PDB entry 6PWU | electron microscopy, 6.20 A resolution (low resolution: residue-level contacts below are approximate; hydrogen-bond / salt-bridge calls are withheld) | chains A and H of the 5 polymer chains in the assembly

== Chain A ==
Protein: Envelope glycoprotein gp160
From: Human immunodeficiency virus 1
UniProt: Q71014 (Q71014_9HIV1); the author numbering skips numbers that UniProt does not, so the offset changes along the chain: 31-502 = UniProt 28-499; 1361-1717 = UniProt 500-856
Amino-acid sequence (858 residues; row label = number of the first residue in the row; note: 858 numbers in that range are skipped by the numbering (no residue carries them; nothing is unmodelled there)):
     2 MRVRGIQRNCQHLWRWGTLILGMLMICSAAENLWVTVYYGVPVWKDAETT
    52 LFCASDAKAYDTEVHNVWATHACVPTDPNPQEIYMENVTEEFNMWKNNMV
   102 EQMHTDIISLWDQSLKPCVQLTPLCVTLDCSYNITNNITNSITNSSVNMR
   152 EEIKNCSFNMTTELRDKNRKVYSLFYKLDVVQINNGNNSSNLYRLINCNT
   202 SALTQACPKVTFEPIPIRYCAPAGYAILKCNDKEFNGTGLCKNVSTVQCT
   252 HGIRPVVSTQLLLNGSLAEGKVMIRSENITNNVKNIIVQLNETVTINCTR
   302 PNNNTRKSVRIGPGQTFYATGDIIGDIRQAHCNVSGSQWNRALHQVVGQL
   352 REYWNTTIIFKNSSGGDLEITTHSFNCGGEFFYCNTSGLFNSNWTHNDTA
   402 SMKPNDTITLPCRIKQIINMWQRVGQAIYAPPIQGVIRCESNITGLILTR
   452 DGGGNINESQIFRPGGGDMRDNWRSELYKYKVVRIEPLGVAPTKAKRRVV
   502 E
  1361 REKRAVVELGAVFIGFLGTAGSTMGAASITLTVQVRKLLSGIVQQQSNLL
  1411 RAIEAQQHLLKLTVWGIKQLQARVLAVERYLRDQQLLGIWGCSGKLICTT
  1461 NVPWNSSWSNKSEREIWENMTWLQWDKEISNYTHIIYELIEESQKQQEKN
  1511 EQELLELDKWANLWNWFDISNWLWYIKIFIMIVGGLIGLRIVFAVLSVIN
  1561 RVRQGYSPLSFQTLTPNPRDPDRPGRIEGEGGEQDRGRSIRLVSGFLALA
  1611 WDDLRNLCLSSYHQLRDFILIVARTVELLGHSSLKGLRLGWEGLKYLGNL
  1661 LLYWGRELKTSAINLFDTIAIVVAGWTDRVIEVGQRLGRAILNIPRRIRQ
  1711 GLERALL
Unresolved in the structure: 2-31, 1361-1374, 1519-1717
Sequence notes: initiating methionine (2); expression tag (3-30)
Disulfides: Cys54-Cys74, Cys119-Cys208, Cys126-Cys199, Cys131-Cys157, Cys221-Cys250, Cys231-Cys242, Cys378-Cys440, Cys1452-Cys1458
Covalently attached groups: N-acetylglucosamine (NAG) linked to Asn88, Asn134, Asn138, Asn145, Asn188, Asn200, Asn237, Asn244, Asn265, Asn279, Asn292, Asn298, Asn304, Asn334, Asn356, Asn363, Asn386, Asn394, Asn398, Asn406, Asn443, Asn458, Asn1465, Asn1479, Asn1491; glycan linked to Asn156, Asn160

== Chain H ==
Protein: Antibody PG16 Fab heavy chain
From: Homo sapiens
Notes: antibody fragment or engineered binder
Amino-acid sequence (297 residues; each row starts with the number of its first residue; a row labelled like 82A-82C holds insertion residues (82A, then the next letters in order); numbers below 1 keep their minus sign (Met-18 is residue -18)):
   -18 MEFGLSWVFLVALLRGVQCQEQLVESGGGVVQPGGSLRLSCLASGFTFHK
    32 YGMHWVRQAPGKGLEWVALIS
   52A D
    53 DGMRKYHSDSMWGRVTISRDNSKNTLYLQF
82A-82C SSL
    83 KVEDTAMFFCAREAGGPI
100A-100T WHDDVKYYDFNDGYYNYHYM
   101 DVWGKGTTVTVSSASTKGPSVFPLAPSSKSTSGGTAALGCLVKDYFPEPV
   151 TVSWNSGALTSGVHTFPAVLQSSGLYSLSSVVTVPSSSLGTQTYICNVNH
   201 KPSNTKVDKRVEPKSCDKASGGGSAWSHPQFEKGGGSGGGSGGSSAWSHP
   251 QFEK
Unresolved in the structure: -18 to 0, 217-254
Disulfides: Cys22-Cys92, Cys140-Cys196

== Interface between chain A and chain H ==
Pairs across the interface - 17 pairs, chain A then chain H:
  Ser158(A) with Phe100J(H)
  Asp167(A) with Val100E(H); Lys100F(H)
  Lys168(A) with Lys100F(H); Tyr100H(H)
  Asn169(A) with Val100E(H); Lys100F(H); Tyr100G(H); Tyr100H(H)
  Arg170(A) with Tyr100H(H); Asp100L(H)
  Lys171(A) with Tyr100H(H); Asp100I(H); Phe100J(H); Tyr100O(H)
  Val172(A) with Phe100J(H)
  Tyr173(A) with Phe100J(H)
Interface residues without a listed pair, chain H (11 interface residues in all): Pro99, Asp100D, Asn100K

== Overview ==
8 residues of chain A face 11 of chain H across their interface. Covalently linked N-acetylglucosamine: at
Asn88(A), Asn134(A), Asn138(A), Asn145(A), Asn188(A) and Asn200(A) and 19 more.
Chain A is Envelope glycoprotein gp160 (Human immunodeficiency virus 1) and chain H is Antibody PG16 Fab heavy
chain (Homo sapiens); the structure, Structure of full-length, fully glycosylated, non-modified HIV-1 gp160
bound to PG16 Fab, was determined by electron microscopy together with 6ULC from the same study.
